PDB entry 7LIH | electron microscopy, 4.40 A resolution (low resolution: residue-level contacts below are approximate; hydrogen-bond / salt-bridge calls are withheld) | chains T and M of the 12 polymer chains in the assembly

Chain T:
Name: E1 protein
From: Mayaro virus
Reference sequence: A0A0P0CE34 (A0A0P0CE34_9VIRU); residues 1-435 here correspond to UniProt positions 807-1241 (UniProt number = residue number + 806)
Amino-acid sequence (435 residues; numbered 1 to 435; the number before each row is that of its first residue):
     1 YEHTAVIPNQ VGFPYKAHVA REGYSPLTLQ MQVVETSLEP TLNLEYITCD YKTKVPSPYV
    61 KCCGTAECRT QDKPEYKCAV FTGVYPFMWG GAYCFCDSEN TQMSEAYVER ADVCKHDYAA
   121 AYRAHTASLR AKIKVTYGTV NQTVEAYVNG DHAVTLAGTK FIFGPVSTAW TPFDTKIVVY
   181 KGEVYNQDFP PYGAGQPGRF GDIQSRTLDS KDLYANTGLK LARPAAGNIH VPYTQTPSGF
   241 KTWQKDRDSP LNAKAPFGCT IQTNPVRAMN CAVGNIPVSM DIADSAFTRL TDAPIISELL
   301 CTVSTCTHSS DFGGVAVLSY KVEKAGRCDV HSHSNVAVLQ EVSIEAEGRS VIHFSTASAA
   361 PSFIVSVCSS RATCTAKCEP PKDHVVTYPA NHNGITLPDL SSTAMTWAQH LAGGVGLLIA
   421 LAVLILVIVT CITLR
Cystine bridges: Cys49-Cys114, Cys62-Cys94, Cys63-Cys96, Cys68-Cys78, Cys259-Cys271, Cys301-Cys374, Cys306-Cys378, Cys328-Cys368

Chain M:
Name: E2 protein
From: Mayaro virus
Reference sequence: A0A0P0BWJ4 (A0A0P0BWJ4_9VIRU); residues 7-416 here correspond to UniProt positions 331-740 (UniProt number = residue number + 324)
Amino-acid sequence (410 residues; numbered 7 to 416; the number before each row is that of its first residue):
     7 NAYKLTRPYV AYCADCGMGH SCHSPAMIEN VQADATDGTL KIQFASQIGL TKTDTHDHTK
    67 IRYAEGHDIA EAARSTLKVH SSSECAVTGT MGHFILAKCP PGEVISVSFV DSKNEQRTCR
   127 IAYHHEQRLI GRERFTVRPH HGIELPCTTY QLTTAETSEE IDMHMPPDIP DRTILSQQSG
   187 NVKITVNGRT VKYSCSCGSK PSGTTTTDKT INSCTVDKCQ AYVTSHTKWQ FNSPFVPRAE
   247 QAERKGKVHI PFPLINTTCR VPLAPEALVR SGKREATLSL HPIHPTLLSY RTLGREPVFD
   307 EQWITTQTEV TIPVPVEGVE YRWGNHKPQR LWSQLTTEGR AHGWPHEIIE YYYGLHPTTT
   367 IVVVIRVSVV VLLSFAASVY MCVVARTKCL TPYALTPGAV VPVTIGVLCC
Not modelled in the structure: 204-206
Cystine bridges: Cys22-Cys28, Cys91-Cys105, Cys153-Cys265, Cys201-Cys225, Cys203-Cys220
Sequence notes: conflict Ile371 (Val695 in A0A0P0BWJ4), Arg372 (Ala696 in A0A0P0BWJ4), Phe381 (Val705 in A0A0P0BWJ4), Thr393 (Asn717 in A0A0P0BWJ4)

Interface between chain T and chain M:
Pairs across the interface (58; chain T residue first):
  Lys52(T) - Asn36(M)
  Lys54(T) - Asp168(M)
  Val55(T) - Pro240(M)
  Pro56(T) - Arg244(M)
  Ser57(T) - Asn238(M)
  Ser57(T) - Ser239(M)
  Ser57(T) - Arg244(M)
  Pro58(T) - Arg244(M)
  Tyr59(T) - Arg244(M)
  Tyr59(T) - Ala245(M)
  Tyr59(T) - Gln247(M)
  Val60(T) - Pro243(M)
  Arg69(T) - Gln247(M)
  Met88(T) - Pro176(M)
  Met88(T) - Pro243(M)
  Trp89(T) - His29(M)
  Trp89(T) - Gly72(M)
  Trp89(T) - Ile175(M)
  Tyr93(T) - Tyr228(M)
  Cys94(T) - Tyr228(M)
  Phe95(T) - Arg178(M)
  Phe95(T) - Gln226(M)
  Val113(T) - Asp40(M)
  Ile229(T) - Phe241(M)
  Ser249(T) - Glu307(M)
  Ala253(T) - Arg297(M)
  Ala253(T) - Phe305(M)
  Ala255(T) - Arg297(M)
  Ala255(T) - Pro303(M)
  Pro256(T) - Gly300(M)
  Phe257(T) - Gly300(M)
  Phe257(T) - Arg301(M)
  Gly258(T) - Leu299(M)
  His308(T) - Tyr357(M)
  Ser309(T) - Gln340(M)
  Ser310(T) - Gln340(M)
  Lys377(T) - His348(M)
  Cys378(T) - Ala347(M)
  Cys378(T) - His348(M)
  Pro380(T) - Thr343(M)
  Pro381(T) - Leu341(M)
  Pro381(T) - Thr342(M)
  Asp383(T) - Gln340(M)
  Asp383(T) - Thr342(M)
  His384(T) - Ser277(M)
  His384(T) - Lys279(M)
  His384(T) - Ser339(M)
  His384(T) - Gln340(M)
  His384(T) - Thr342(M)
  Val385(T) - Ser277(M)
  Val385(T) - Leu337(M)
  Val386(T) - Leu337(M)
  Val386(T) - Trp338(M)
  Thr387(T) - Trp338(M)
  Pro389(T) - Trp338(M)
  Thr403(T) - His348(M)
  Trp407(T) - Pro351(M)
  Val415(T) - Val377(M)
Other interface residues (no listed pair), chain T (55 interface residues in all): Gly90, Ala92, Met103, Glu105, Asn228, His230, Val231, Asn252, Lys254, Cys259, Thr260, Tyr388, Thr396, Ala404, Ile419, Ala422, Leu426
Other interface residues (no listed pair), chain M (50 interface residues in all): Tyr18, Asp174, Val242, Glu246, Glu249, Gly278, Thr298, Arg336, Ile354, Ser380, Met387

Overview:
55 residues of chain T and 50 residues of chain M are in contact.
Chain T is E1 protein and chain M is E2 protein, both from Mayaro virus; the structure, CryoEM structure of
Mayaro virus icosahedral subunit, was determined by electron microscopy.
